8SS2 - chains B and E of the 6 polymer chains in the assembly; structure by electron microscopy, 3.58 A resolution.

Chain B:
Protein: Glutamate receptor 2, Voltage-dependent calcium channel gamma-5 subunit chimera
Source organism: Rattus norvegicus
UniProtKB: chimeric construct of P19491, Q8VHW8: residues 10-826 from P19491 (GRIA2_RAT), isoform P19491-2 positions 25-841 (UniProt number = residue number + 15); residues 832-1035 from Q8VHW8 positions 4-207 (UniProt number = residue number - 828)
Chain sequence (1026 residues; numbered 10 to 1035; the number before each row is that of its first residue):
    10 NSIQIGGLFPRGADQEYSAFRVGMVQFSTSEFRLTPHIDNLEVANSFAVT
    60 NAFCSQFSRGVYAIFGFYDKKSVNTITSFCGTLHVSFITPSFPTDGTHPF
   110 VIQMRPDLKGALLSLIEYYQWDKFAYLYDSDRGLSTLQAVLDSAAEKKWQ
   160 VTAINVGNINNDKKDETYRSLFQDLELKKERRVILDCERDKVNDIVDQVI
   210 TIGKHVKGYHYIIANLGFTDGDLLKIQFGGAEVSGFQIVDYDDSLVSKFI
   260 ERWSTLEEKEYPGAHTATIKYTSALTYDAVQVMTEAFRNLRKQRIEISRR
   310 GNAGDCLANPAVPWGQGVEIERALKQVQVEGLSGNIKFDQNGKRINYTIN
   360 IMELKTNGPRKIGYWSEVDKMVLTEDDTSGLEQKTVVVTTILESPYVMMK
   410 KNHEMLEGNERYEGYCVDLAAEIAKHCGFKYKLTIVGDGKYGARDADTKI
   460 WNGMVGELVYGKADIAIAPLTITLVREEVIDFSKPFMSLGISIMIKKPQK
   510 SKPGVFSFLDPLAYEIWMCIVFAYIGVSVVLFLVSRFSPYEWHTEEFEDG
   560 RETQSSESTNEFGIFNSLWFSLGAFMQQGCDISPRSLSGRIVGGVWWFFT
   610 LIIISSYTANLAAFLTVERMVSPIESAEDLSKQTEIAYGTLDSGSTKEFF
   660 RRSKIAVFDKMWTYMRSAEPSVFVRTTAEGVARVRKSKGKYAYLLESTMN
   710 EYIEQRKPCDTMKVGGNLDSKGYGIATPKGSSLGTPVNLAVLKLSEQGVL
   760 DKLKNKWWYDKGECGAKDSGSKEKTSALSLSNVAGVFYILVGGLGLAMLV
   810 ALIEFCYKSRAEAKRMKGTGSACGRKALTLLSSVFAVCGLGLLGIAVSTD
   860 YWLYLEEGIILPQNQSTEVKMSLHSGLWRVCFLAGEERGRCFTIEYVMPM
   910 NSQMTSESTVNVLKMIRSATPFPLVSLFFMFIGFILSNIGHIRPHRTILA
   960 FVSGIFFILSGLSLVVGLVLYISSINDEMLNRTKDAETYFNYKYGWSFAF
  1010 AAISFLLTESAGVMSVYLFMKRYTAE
Not modelled in the structure: 550-568, 776-781, 818-1035
Construct notes: conflict Glu241 (Asn256 in P19491), Leu382 (Val397 in P19491), Glu384 (Gly405 in P19491), Asp385 (Asn406 in P19491), Gln392 (Asn413 in P19491), Ser754 (Asn775 in P19491), Val758 (Leu779 in P19491); linker (827-831)
Cystine bridges: Cys63-Cys315, Cys718-Cys773
Small-molecule neighbours:
  - spermidine (SPD): Gln586, Gln587, Gly588, Cys589
  - ZK1 ({[7-morpholin-4-yl-2,3-dioxo-6-(trifluoromethyl)-3,4-dihydroquinoxalin-1(2H)-yl]methyl}phosphonic acid): Glu402, Tyr405, Tyr450, Pro478, Leu479, Thr480, Arg485, Gly653, Ser654, Thr686, Leu704, Glu705, Thr707, Met708, Lys730, Tyr732
Curated features (UniProtKB/Swiss-Prot):
  - glycosylation: Asn355 (N-linked (GlcNAc...) asparagine)
Reported in the primary citation:
  - binding site for spermidine: Gln586, Gly588

Chain E:
Protein: Protein cornichon homolog 2
Source organism: Homo sapiens
UniProtKB: Q6PI25 (CNIH2_HUMAN); residues 1-160 here = UniProt positions 1-160
Chain sequence (160 residues; numbered 1 to 160; the number before each row is that of its first residue):
     1 MAFTFAAFCYMLTLVLCASLIFFVIWHIIAFDELRTDFKNPIDQGNPARA
    51 RERLKNIERICCLLRKLVVPEYSIHGLFCLMFLCAAEWVTLGLNIPLLFY
   101 HLWRYFHRPADGSEVMYDAVSIMNADILNYCQKESWCKLAFYLLSFFYYL
   151 YSMVYTLVSF
Not modelled in the structure: 1, 38-55, 160

Interface between chain B and chain E:
Pairs across the interface (17; chain B residue first):
  Glu524(B) - Thr4(E)
  Met527(B) - Phe5(E)
  Cys528(B) - Phe5(E)  hydrophobic
  Phe531(B) - Phe5(E)  hydrophobic
  Phe531(B) - Leu12(E)
  Phe531(B) - Leu80(E)  hydrophobic
  Phe531(B) - Met81(E)  hydrophobic
  Phe531(B) - Cys84(E)  hydrophobic
  Ala532(B) - Phe8(E)  hydrophobic
  Ile534(B) - Leu77(E)  hydrophobic
  Gly535(B) - Leu12(E)
  Val539(B) - Leu16(E)  hydrophobic
  Leu542(B) - Ser19(E)
  Leu542(B) - Phe23(E)  hydrophobic
  Arg545(B) - Pro70(E)
  Phe546(B) - Phe23(E)  hydrophobic
  Phe546(B) - Leu67(E)  hydrophobic
Interface residues without a listed pair, chain B (12 interface residues in all): Val538
Interface residues without a listed pair, chain E (14 interface residues in all): Ile74

In short:
12 residues of chain B face 14 of chain E across their interface. Chain B binds spermidine and compound ZK1.
The paper reports a binding site for spermidine at Gln586(B) and Gly588(B).
Here chain B is Glutamate receptor 2, Voltage-dependent calcium channel gamma-5 subunit chimera (Rattus
norvegicus) and chain E is Protein cornichon homolog 2 (Homo sapiens). Entry 8SS2 (Structure of AMPA receptor
GluA2 complex with auxiliary subunits TARP gamma-5 and cornichon-2 bound to competitive ...) was determined by
electron microscopy together with 8SS3, 8SS4, 8SS6, 8SS7, 8SSA and 8SSB from the same study.
